PDB entry 9DZM | X-ray diffraction, 2.54 A resolution | chains C and E of the 6 polymer chains in the assembly

Chain C:
Molecule: POU domain, class 2, transcription factor 2
Organism: Homo sapiens
UniProt: P09086 (PO2F2_HUMAN); residues 197-359 here correspond to UniProt positions 195-357 (UniProt number = residue number - 2)
Amino-acid sequence (167 residues; each row starts with the number of its first residue):
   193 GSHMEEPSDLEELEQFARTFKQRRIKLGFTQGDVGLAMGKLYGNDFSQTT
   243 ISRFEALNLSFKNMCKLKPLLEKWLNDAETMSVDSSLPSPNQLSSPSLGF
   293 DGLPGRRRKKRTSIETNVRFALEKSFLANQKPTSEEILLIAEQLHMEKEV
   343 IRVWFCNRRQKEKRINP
Disordered / not traced: 193-196, 278-359
Sequence notes: expression tag (193-196)
Swiss-Prot annotation at these positions:
  - DNA-binding region: Arg299 to Asn358 (Homeobox)

Chain E:
Molecule: POU domain, class 2, transcription factor 2
Organism: Homo sapiens
UniProt: P09086 (PO2F2_HUMAN); residues 195-357 here = UniProt positions 195-357
Amino-acid sequence (167 residues; each row starts with the number of its first residue):
   191 GSHMEEPSDLEELEQFARTFKQRRIKLGFTQGDVGLAMGKLYGNDFSQTT
   241 ISRFEALNLSFKNMCKLKPLLEKWLNDAETMSVDSSLPSPNQLSSPSLGF
   291 DGLPGRRRKKRTSIETNVRFALEKSFLANQKPTSEEILLIAEQLHMEKEV
   341 IRVWFCNRRQKEKRINP
Disordered / not traced: 191-299
Sequence notes: expression tag (191-194)
Swiss-Prot annotation at these positions:
  - DNA-binding region: Arg297 to Asn356 (Homeobox)
  - mutagenesis: Val340 to Arg342 (Suppresses DNA-binding ability)

Chain C / chain E interface:
Residue-residue contacts (13; chain C residue first):
  Leu202(C) - Ile355(E)  hydrophobic
  Arg245(C) - Arg354(E)
  Ala248(C) - Asn356(E)  hydrogen bond (backbone-side chain)
  Leu249(C) - Ile355(E)  hydrophobic
  Leu249(C) - Asn356(E)  hydrogen bond (backbone-backbone)
  Asn250(C) - Arg354(E)  hydrogen bond (backbone-side chain)
  Asn250(C) - Asn356(E)  hydrogen bond (side chain-backbone)
  Asn250(C) - Pro357(E)
  Leu251(C) - Arg354(E)
  Leu251(C) - Ile355(E)  hydrogen bond (backbone-backbone)
  Ser252(C) - Lys353(E)
  Phe253(C) - Ile355(E)  hydrophobic
  Met256(C) - Ile355(E)  hydrophobic

In short:
9 residues of chain C and 5 residues of chain E are in contact; the contacts include 5 hydrogen bonds. Polar
contacts include Ala248(C)-Asn356(E), Asn250(C)-Arg354(E) and Asn250(C)-Asn356(E). UniProt lists a DNA-binding
region on chain C; a DNA-binding region and 3 mutagenesis sites on chain E.
Both chains are POU domain, class 2, transcription factor 2 (Homo sapiens). Entry 9DZM (Dimeric human OCT2
(POU2F2) POU domain bound to palindromic MORE DNA) was determined by X-ray diffraction.
